PDB entry 3MT6 | X-ray diffraction, 1.90 A resolution | chains Y and Z of the 28 polymer chains in the assembly

[Chain Y (and Z)]
Name: ATP-dependent Clp protease proteolytic subunit
Organism: Escherichia coli
Notes: EC 3.4.21.92; chain Z of this document is another copy of the same molecule, construct and numbering; everything in this record applies to it too
Reference sequence: P0A6G7 (CLPP_ECOLI); residues -13 to 193 here correspond to UniProt positions 1-207 (UniProt number = residue number + 14)
Sequence (207 residues; row label = number of the first residue in the row; numbers below 1 keep their minus sign (Met-13 is residue -13)):
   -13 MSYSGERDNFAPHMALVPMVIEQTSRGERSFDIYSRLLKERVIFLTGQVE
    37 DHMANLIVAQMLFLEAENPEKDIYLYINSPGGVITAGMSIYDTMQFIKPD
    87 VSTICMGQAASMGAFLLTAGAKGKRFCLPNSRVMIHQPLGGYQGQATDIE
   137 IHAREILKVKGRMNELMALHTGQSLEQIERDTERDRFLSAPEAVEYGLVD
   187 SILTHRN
Disordered / not traced: -13 to 1, 11-14, 192-193 (chain Z: -13 to 1, 9-15, 192-193)
Curated features (UniProtKB/Swiss-Prot):
  - active site: Ser97 (Nucleophile), His122, Asp171
What the authors report for this chain:
  - binding site for Acyldepsipeptide 1: Arg22, Leu23, Val28, Tyr60, Tyr62, Ile90, Met92, Leu114, Leu189
  - binding site for Acyldepsipeptide 1: Val44, Leu48, Phe49, Ala52, Phe82
  - binding site for Acyldepsipeptide 1: Val44, Leu48, Phe49, Glu51, Ala52, Phe82
  - mutagenesis - R166C: unchanged catalytic activity on ADEP1

[How chain Y and chain Z interact]
Contacting residue pairs - 56 pairs, chain Y then chain Z:
  Leu2(Y) with Val3(Z), hydrophobic; Asp18(Z); Leu42(Z)
  Pro4(Y) with Ser21(Z); Leu24(Z), hydrophobic; Leu42(Z); Gln46(Z)
  Met5(Y) with Ser21(Z), hydrogen bond (backbone-side chain)
  Val6(Y) with Leu24(Z), hydrophobic; Phe49(Z), hydrophobic
  Ile7(Y) with Phe17(Z), hydrophobic
  Ile19(Y) with Leu42(Z), hydrophobic; Ala45(Z); Gln46(Z); Phe49(Z), hydrophobic
  Tyr20(Y) with Asn41(Z), hydrogen bond; Leu42(Z), hydrogen bond (side chain-backbone); Ala45(Z), hydrophobic
  Arg22(Y) with Phe49(Z)
  Phe30(Y) with Asn41(Z)
  Thr32(Y) with Asp37(Z); His38(Z); Asn41(Z), hydrogen bond
  Gly33(Y) with Asp37(Z)
  Tyr62(Y) with Leu48(Z), hydrophobic
  Asn64(Y) with Asp37(Z); Asn41(Z), hydrogen bond; Ser75(Z)
  Met92(Y) with Asn41(Z); Ser75(Z)
  Gly93(Y) with Thr71(Z); Ser75(Z)
  Gln94(Y) with Thr71(Z)
  Leu114(Y) with Asp78(Z)
  Pro115(Y) with Asp78(Z)
  Asn116(Y) with Met74(Z); Tyr77(Z); Asp78(Z), hydrogen bond (backbone-side chain); Arg148(Z); Leu152(Z)
  Ser117(Y) with Asp78(Z), hydrogen bond (backbone-side chain)
  Arg118(Y) with Thr71(Z); Glu141(Z), salt bridge; Val145(Z)
  Arg170(Y) with Gln131(Z), hydrogen bond; Thr133(Z); Asp134(Z), salt bridge; Ile137(Z)
  Asp171(Y) with Ile137(Z); His138(Z), salt bridge
  Phe173(Y) with His138(Z); Glu141(Z)
  Leu189(Y) with Phe82(Z), hydrophobic
  Thr190(Y) with Phe82(Z)
  His191(Y) with Gln81(Z), hydrogen bond (side chain-backbone); Phe82(Z)
Also at the interface, not in a pair above, chain Y (31 interface residues in all): Val3, Leu23, Pro66, Met120
Also at the interface, not in a pair above, chain Z (31 interface residues in all): Val44, Ala72

[Overview]
The chain Y/chain Z interface involves 31 residues from each chain, with 9 hydrogen bonds and 3 salt bridges.
Among the polar pairs are Arg118(Y)-Glu141(Z), Arg170(Y)-Asp134(Z) and Asp171(Y)-His138(Z). The paper reports
a binding site for Acyldepsipeptide 1 at Arg22(Y), Leu23(Y) and Val28(Y) among others; R166C of chain Y leaves
catalytic activity on ADEP1 unchanged.
Both chains are ATP-dependent Clp protease proteolytic subunit (Escherichia coli). Entry 3MT6 (Structure of
ClpP from Escherichia coli in complex with ADEP1) was determined by X-ray diffraction.
